8FB5 - chains A and B of the 3 polymer chains in the assembly; structure by X-ray diffraction, 2.90 A resolution.

== Chain A ==
Molecule: Ky15.11-SK Antibody, heavy chain
From: Mus musculus
Notes: antibody fragment or engineered binder
Chain sequence (232 residues; each row starts with the number of its first residue; a row labelled like 82A-82C holds insertion residues (82A, then the next letters in order)):
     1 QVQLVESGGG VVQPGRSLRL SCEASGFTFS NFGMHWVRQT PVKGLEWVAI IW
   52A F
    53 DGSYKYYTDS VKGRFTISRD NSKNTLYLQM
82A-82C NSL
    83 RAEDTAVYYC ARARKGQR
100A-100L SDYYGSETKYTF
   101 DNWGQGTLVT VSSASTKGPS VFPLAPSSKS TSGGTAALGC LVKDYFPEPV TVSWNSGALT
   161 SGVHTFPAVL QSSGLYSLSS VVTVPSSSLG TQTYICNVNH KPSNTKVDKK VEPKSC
Disordered / not traced: 215-216
Disulfide bonds: Cys22-Cys92, Cys140-Cys196

== Chain B ==
Molecule: Ky15.11-SK Antibody, light chain
From: Mus musculus
Notes: antibody fragment or engineered binder
Chain sequence (213 residues; row label = number of the first residue in the row; note: 1 number in that range is skipped by the numbering (no residue carries it; nothing is unmodelled there)):
     1 DIQMTQSPST LSASVGDRVT ITCRASQSIN GWLAWYQQKP GKAPKFLIYK ASILESGIPS
    61 RFSGSGSGTE FTLTISSLQP DDFATYYCQQ YSSY
    96 WTFGQGTKVE IKRTVAAPSV FIFPPSDEQL KSGTASVVCL LNNFYPREAK VQWKVDNALQ
   156 SGNSQESVTE QDSKDSTYSL SSTLTLSKAD YEKHKVYACE VTHQGLSSPV TKSFNRGEC
Disordered / not traced: 214
Disulfide bonds: Cys23-Cys88, Cys134-Cys194

== How chain A and chain B interact ==
Pairs across the interface (88):
  His35(A) - Trp96(B)
  Gln39(A) - Gln38(B)  hydrogen bond
  Gln39(A) - Tyr87(B)  hydrogen bond
  Leu45(A) - Tyr87(B)  hydrophobic
  Leu45(A) - Phe98(B)  hydrophobic
  Trp47(A) - Tyr94(B)  hydrophobic
  Trp47(A) - Trp96(B)
  Ile50(A) - Trp96(B)  hydrophobic
  Tyr91(A) - Gln38(B)  hydrogen bond
  Tyr91(A) - Ala43(B)  hydrophobic
  Arg96(A) - Phe46(B)
  Arg96(A) - Tyr49(B)
  Arg96(A) - Glu55(B)  salt bridge
  Gly98(A) - Trp32(B)
  Gly98(A) - Tyr49(B)
  Gly98(A) - Lys50(B)
  Gly98(A) - Tyr91(B)  hydrogen bond (backbone-side chain)
  Gln99(A) - Tyr49(B)
  Gln99(A) - Lys50(B)
  Gln99(A) - Ile53(B)
  Arg100(A) - Tyr49(B)
  Arg100(A) - Ile53(B)
  Glu100G(A) - Asn30(B)  hydrogen bond
  Glu100G(A) - Trp32(B)
  Lys100I(A) - Trp32(B)
  Lys100I(A) - Tyr91(B)
  Lys100I(A) - Ser92(B)  hydrogen bond (side chain-backbone)
  Tyr100J(A) - Tyr91(B)
  Tyr100J(A) - Trp96(B)  hydrogen bond (backbone-side chain)
  Thr100K(A) - Tyr36(B)  hydrogen bond
  Thr100K(A) - Phe46(B)
  Thr100K(A) - Gln89(B)  hydrogen bond
  Thr100K(A) - Tyr91(B)
  Thr100K(A) - Trp96(B)
  Phe100L(A) - Tyr36(B)  hydrogen bond (backbone-side chain)
  Phe100L(A) - Gln89(B)
  Phe100L(A) - Trp96(B)  hydrophobic
  Phe100L(A) - Phe98(B)  hydrophobic
  Asp101(A) - Phe46(B)
  Trp103(A) - Tyr36(B)
  Trp103(A) - Pro44(B)  hydrophobic
  Trp103(A) - Phe98(B)  hydrophobic
  Gly104(A) - Ala43(B)
  Phe122(A) - Ser121(B)
  Phe122(A) - Gln124(B)
  Pro123(A) - Ser121(B)
  Leu124(A) - Phe118(B)
  Leu124(A) - Val133(B)  hydrophobic
  Ala125(A) - Phe118(B)
  Lys129(A) - Phe116(B)
  Lys129(A) - Ile117(B)  hydrogen bond (backbone-backbone)
  Lys129(A) - Lys207(B)
  Lys129(A) - Ser208(B)  hydrogen bond (side chain-backbone)
  Lys129(A) - Glu213(B)
  Ser130(A) - Phe116(B)
  Ser130(A) - Phe118(B)
  Thr131(A) - Lys207(B)
  Ser132(A) - Val115(B)
  Ser132(A) - Phe116(B)
  Ser132(A) - Lys207(B)
  Ala137(A) - Phe116(B)  hydrophobic
  Ala137(A) - Phe118(B)
  Leu138(A) - Phe118(B)  hydrophobic
  Leu141(A) - Ser131(B)
  Lys143(A) - Gln124(B)
  Lys143(A) - Ser131(B)
  His164(A) - Asn137(B)
  His164(A) - Asn138(B)  hydrogen bond
  His164(A) - Ser174(B)  hydrogen bond
  Thr165(A) - Thr164(B)
  Phe166(A) - Leu135(B)  hydrophobic
  Phe166(A) - Ser162(B)
  Phe166(A) - Thr164(B)
  Phe166(A) - Ser174(B)
  Phe166(A) - Leu175(B)
  Phe166(A) - Ser176(B)
  Pro167(A) - Ser162(B)  hydrogen bond (backbone-side chain)
  Pro167(A) - Val163(B)
  Pro167(A) - Thr164(B)
  Val169(A) - Gln160(B)
  Val169(A) - Glu161(B)
  Val169(A) - Ser162(B)
  Leu170(A) - Gln160(B)  hydrogen bond (backbone-side chain)
  Gln171(A) - Gln160(B)
  Ser179(A) - Ser176(B)  hydrogen bond
  Val181(A) - Leu135(B)  hydrophobic
  Thr183(A) - Asn137(B)
  Lys209(A) - Glu123(B)  salt bridge
Also at the interface, not in a pair above, chain A (49 interface residues in all): Val37, Glu46, Lys97, Tyr100C, Thr100H, Gln105, Val121, Ser128
Also at the interface, not in a pair above, chain B (43 interface residues in all): Ser127, Phe209

== Overview ==
The interface between chain A and chain B involves 49 residues on one side and 43 on the other, with 17
hydrogen bonds and 2 salt bridges. Among the polar pairs are Arg96(A)-Glu55(B), Lys209(A)-Glu123(B) and
Gln39(A)-Gln38(B).
Chain A is Ky15.11-SK Antibody, heavy chain and chain B is Ky15.11-SK Antibody, light chain, both from Mus
musculus; the structure, Crystal structure of Ky15.11-S100IK Fab in complex with circumsporozoite protein KQPA
peptide, was determined by X-ray diffraction, deposited together with 8F95, 8F9E, 8F9F, 8F9S, 8F9T, 8F9U and
11 further entries.
